7QF7 - chain A; structure by X-ray diffraction, 1.47 A resolution.

[Chain A]
Protein: Protein phosphatase 1 regulatory subunit 3C
Source organism: Homo sapiens
Notes: fragment: CBM21 domain (residues 132-264); engineered mutation(s): First residue S derives from the expression tag
UniProt: Q9UQK1 (PPR3C_HUMAN); residue numbers follow UniProt; this construct covers 132-264
Sequence (134 residues; row label = number of the first residue in the row):
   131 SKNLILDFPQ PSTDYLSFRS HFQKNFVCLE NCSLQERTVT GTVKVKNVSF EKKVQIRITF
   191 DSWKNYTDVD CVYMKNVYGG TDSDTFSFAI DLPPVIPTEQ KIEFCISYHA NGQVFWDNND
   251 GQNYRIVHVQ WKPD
Unresolved in the structure: 131, 261-264
Sequence notes: expression tag (131)
Ion coordination: Na+: Lys-182 (together with alpha-D-glucopyranose)
What the authors report for this chain:
  - binding site for alpha-D-glucopyranose: Asn-177, Phe-180, Glu-181, Lys-182, Arg-187, Trp-193, Tyr-196, Tyr-203, Asp-214, Cys-235, Trp-246, Asn-248, Asn-253
  - post-translational modification sites: Lys-132, Lys-174, Lys-176 (citing earlier work)

[In short]
From the paper: a binding site for alpha-D-glucopyranose at Asn-177, Phe-180 and Glu-181 among others;
modification sites Lys-132, Lys-174 and Lys-176.
Chain A is Protein phosphatase 1 regulatory subunit 3C (Homo sapiens); the structure, Orthorhombic crystal
structure of PTG CBM21 in complex with beta-cyclodextrin, was determined by X-ray diffraction, deposited
together with 7QFA, 7QFB and 7QM2.
